6XN5 - chains F and R of the 8 polymer chains in the assembly; structure by electron microscopy, 2.97 A resolution.

Chain F:
Molecule: CRISPR-associated protein Csm3
From: Lactococcus lactis subsp. lactis
UniProt: L0CEA3 (L0CEA3_LACLL); numbering as in UniProt (aligned over 1-214)
Sequence (214 residues; numbered 1 to 214; the number before each row is that of its first residue):
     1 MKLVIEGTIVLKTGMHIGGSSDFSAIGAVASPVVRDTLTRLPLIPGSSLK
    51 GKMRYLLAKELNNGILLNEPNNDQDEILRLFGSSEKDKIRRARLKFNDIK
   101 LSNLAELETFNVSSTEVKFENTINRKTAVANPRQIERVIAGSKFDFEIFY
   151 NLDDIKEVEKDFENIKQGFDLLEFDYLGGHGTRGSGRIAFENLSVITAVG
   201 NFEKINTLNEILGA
Disordered / not traced: 66-72
Differences from the reference sequence: conflict Ala-30 (Asp in L0CEA3)

Chain R:
Molecule: Crispr RNA
From: Lactococcus lactis subsp. lactis
Sequence (32 nucleotides; each row starts with the number of its first residue):
     1 ACGAGAACAUACGUUCUUUGAACCAAGCUUCA

Interface between chain F and chain R:
Residue-residue contacts - 44 pairs, chain F then chain R:
  His-16(F) / U10(R)  phosphate contact
  Gly-18(F) / A9(R)  sugar contact
  Gly-18(F) / U10(R)  hydrogen bond to the phosphate
  Ser-47(F) / C8(R)  sugar contact
  Ser-47(F) / A9(R)  hydrogen bond to the phosphate
  Ser-48(F) / C8(R)  hydrogen bond to the phosphate
  Ser-48(F) / A9(R)  hydrogen bond to the phosphate
  Lys-50(F) / A6(R)  salt bridge to the phosphate
  Lys-50(F) / A7(R)  salt bridge to the phosphate
  Gly-51(F) / C8(R)  sugar contact
  Lys-52(F) / C8(R)  base contact
  Arg-54(F) / A6(R)  hydrogen bond to the phosphate
  Arg-54(F) / A7(R)  salt bridge to the phosphate
  Tyr-55(F) / C8(R)  base contact
  Phe-81(F) / A6(R)  sugar contact
  Phe-81(F) / A7(R)  phosphate contact
  Gly-82(F) / A6(R)  sugar contact
  Ser-83(F) / G5(R)  sugar contact
  Ser-84(F) / G5(R)  base contact
  Ser-84(F) / A6(R)  sugar contact
  Ala-92(F) / A6(R)  phosphate contact
  Phe-119(F) / U15(R)  base contact
  Glu-120(F) / G13(R)  sugar contact
  Glu-120(F) / U15(R)  phosphate contact
  Asn-121(F) / G13(R)  hydrogen bond to the sugar
  Asn-121(F) / U14(R)  sugar contact
  Asn-121(F) / U15(R)  hydrogen bond to the sugar
  Asn-121(F) / C16(R)  base contact
  Thr-122(F) / G13(R)  sugar contact
  Ile-123(F) / U14(R)  hydrogen bond to the phosphate
  Ile-123(F) / C16(R)  sugar contact
  Ala-130(F) / C16(R)  base contact
  Pro-132(F) / U15(R)  base contact
  Arg-133(F) / G13(R)  hydrogen bond to the sugar
  Tyr-176(F) / A11(R)  hydrogen bond to the phosphate
  Gly-178(F) / C8(R)  base contact
  Gly-178(F) / U10(R)  phosphate contact
  Gly-179(F) / U10(R)  hydrogen bond to the phosphate
  Gly-179(F) / A11(R)  phosphate contact
  His-180(F) / A11(R)  phosphate contact
  Gly-181(F) / A11(R)  phosphate contact
  Thr-182(F) / C12(R)  hydrogen bond to the phosphate
  Arg-183(F) / C12(R)  salt bridge to the phosphate
  Arg-183(F) / G13(R)  salt bridge to the phosphate
Other interface residues (no listed pair), chain F (32 interface residues in all): Ile-17, Pro-45, Arg-90

Summary:
32 residues of chain F face 12 of chain R across their interface; the contacts include 12 hydrogen bonds and 5
salt bridges. Polar pairs include Asn-121(F)/G13(R), Asn-121(F)/U15(R) and Arg-133(F)/G13(R).
Chain F is CRISPR-associated protein Csm3 and chain R is Crispr RNA, both from Lactococcus lactis subsp.
lactis; the structure, Structure of the Lactococcus lactis Csm Apo- CRISPR-Cas Complex, was determined by
electron microscopy (same publication as 6XN3, 6XN4 and 6XN7).
